PDB entry 5CD9 | X-ray diffraction, 2.10 A resolution | chain A

== Chain A ==
Name: Maternal effect protein oskar
Organism: Drosophila melanogaster
UniProt: P25158 (OSKA_DROME); numbering as in UniProt (aligned over 393-606)
Amino-acid sequence (216 residues; row label = number of the first residue in the row):
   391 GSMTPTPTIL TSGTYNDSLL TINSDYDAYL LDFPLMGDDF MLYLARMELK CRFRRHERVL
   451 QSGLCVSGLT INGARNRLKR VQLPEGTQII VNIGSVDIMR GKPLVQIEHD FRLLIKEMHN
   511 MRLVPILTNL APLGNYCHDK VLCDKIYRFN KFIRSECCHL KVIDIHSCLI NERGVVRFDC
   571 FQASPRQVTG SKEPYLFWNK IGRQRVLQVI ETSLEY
Not modelled in the structure: 391-397
Sequence notes: expression tag (391-392)
Modified residues: Mse393 (selenomethionine); Mse426, Mse431, Mse437, Mse489, Mse508, Mse511 (selenomethionine; parent Met)
Swiss-Prot annotation at these positions:
  - region: L425 to L439 (Leucine-zipper)
From the paper describing this entry:
  - mutagenesis - R576E: decreased binding to oskar 3'UTR
  - mutagenesis - R436E/R442E: abolished binding to oskar 3'UTR
  - mutagenesis - R593E: abolished expression
  - binding site for sulfate ion: R436, R442, R576
  - mutagenesis - R436E/R442E, R576E: decreased binding to nos 3'UTR

== Overview ==
From the paper: a binding site for sulfate ion at R436, R442 and R576; R436E/R442E and R576E reduce binding to
nos 3'UTR.
Chain A is Maternal effect protein oskar (Drosophila melanogaster); the structure, Crystal structure of the
CTD of Drosophila Oskar protein, was determined by X-ray diffraction together with 5CD7 and 5CD8 from the same
study.
